Entry 7LLZ (X-ray diffraction, 2.90 A resolution); this record covers chain A.

== Chain A ==
Protein: Non-structural protein 3
Source organism: Severe acute respiratory syndrome coronavirus 2
Notes: EC 3.4.19.12
Reference sequence: P0DTC1 (R1A_SARS2); residues 1-315 here correspond to UniProt positions 1564-1878 (UniProt number = residue number + 1563)
Sequence (316 residues; each row starts with the number of its first residue; numbering starts at 0):
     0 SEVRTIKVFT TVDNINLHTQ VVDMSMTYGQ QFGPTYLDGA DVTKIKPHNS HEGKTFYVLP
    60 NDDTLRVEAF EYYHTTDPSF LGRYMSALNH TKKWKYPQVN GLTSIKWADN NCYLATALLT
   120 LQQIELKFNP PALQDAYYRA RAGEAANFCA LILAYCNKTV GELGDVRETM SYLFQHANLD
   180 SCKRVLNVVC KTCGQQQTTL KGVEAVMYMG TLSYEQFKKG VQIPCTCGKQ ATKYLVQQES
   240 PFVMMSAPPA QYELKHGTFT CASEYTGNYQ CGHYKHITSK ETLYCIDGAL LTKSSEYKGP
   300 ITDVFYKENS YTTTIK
Sequence notes: expression tag (0)
Bound ions: Zn2+: C189, C192, C224, C226
Small-molecule neighbours: Y61 (N-[(1R)-1-(3-{5-[(acetylamino)methyl]thiophen-2-yl}phenyl)ethyl]-5-[(azetidin-3-yl)amino]-2-methylbenzamide): L162, G163, D164, E167, P247, P248, Y264, G266, N267, Y268, Q269, Y273, T301

== Summary ==
Bound to chain A: compound Y61. C189, C192, C224 and C226 coordinate Zn2+.
Chain A is Non-structural protein 3 (Severe acute respiratory syndrome coronavirus 2); the structure,
SARS-CoV-2 papain-like protease (PLpro) bound to inhibitor XR8-69, was determined by X-ray diffraction,
deposited together with 7LBR, 7LBS, 7LLF and 7LOS.
